8TQN - chain A; structure by X-ray diffraction, 1.65 A resolution.

[Chain A]
Protein: Isethionate-binding periplasmic protein DctP
Organism: Oleidesulfovibrio alaskensis G20
Reference sequence: Q312S0 (DCTP_OLEA2); residue numbers follow UniProt; this construct covers 1-336
Amino-acid sequence (336 residues; each row starts with the number of its first residue):
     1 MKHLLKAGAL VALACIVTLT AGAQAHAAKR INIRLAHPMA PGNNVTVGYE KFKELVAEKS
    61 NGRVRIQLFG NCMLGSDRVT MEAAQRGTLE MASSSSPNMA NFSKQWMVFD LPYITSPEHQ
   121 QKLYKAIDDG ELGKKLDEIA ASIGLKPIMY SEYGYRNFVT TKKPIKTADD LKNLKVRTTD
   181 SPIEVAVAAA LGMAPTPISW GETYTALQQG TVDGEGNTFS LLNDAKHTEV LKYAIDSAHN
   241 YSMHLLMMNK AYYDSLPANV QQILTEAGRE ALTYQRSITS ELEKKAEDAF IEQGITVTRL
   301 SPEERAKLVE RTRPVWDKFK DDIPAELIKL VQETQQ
Disordered / not traced: 1-28
What the authors report for this chain:
  - binding site for 2-(N-morpholino)-ethanesulfonic acid: Ala-40, Arg-156, Arg-177, Asn-217

[In short]
The paper reports a binding site for 2-(N-morpholino)-ethanesulfonic acid at Ala-40, Arg-156 and Arg-177 among
others.
Chain A is Isethionate-binding periplasmic protein DctP (Oleidesulfovibrio alaskensis G20); the structure,
Crystal Structure of a MES bound Substrate Binding Protein (IseP) from an Isethionate TRAP Transporter, was
determined by X-ray diffraction (same publication as 8TRP, 8TE9 and 8T9T).
